5UQ6 - chain A; structure by X-ray diffraction, 1.18 A resolution.

# Chain A
Protein: Tartrate-resistant acid phosphatase type 5
Source organism: Sus scrofa
Notes: EC 3.1.3.2
UniProtKB: P09889 (PPA5_PIG); residues 1-313 here correspond to UniProt positions 28-340 (UniProt number = residue number + 27)
Chain sequence (313 residues; numbered 1 to 313; the number before each row is that of its first residue):
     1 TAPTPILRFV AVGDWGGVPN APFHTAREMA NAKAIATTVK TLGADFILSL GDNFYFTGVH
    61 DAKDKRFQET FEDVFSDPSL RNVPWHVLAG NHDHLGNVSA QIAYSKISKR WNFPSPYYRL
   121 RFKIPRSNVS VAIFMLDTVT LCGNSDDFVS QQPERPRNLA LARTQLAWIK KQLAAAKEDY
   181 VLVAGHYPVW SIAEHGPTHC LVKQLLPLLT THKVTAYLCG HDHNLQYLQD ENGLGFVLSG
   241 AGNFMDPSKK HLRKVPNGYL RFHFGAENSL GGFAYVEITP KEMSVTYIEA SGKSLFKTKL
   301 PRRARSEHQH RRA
Not modelled in the structure: 1-3, 305-313
Disulfide bonds: Cys142-Cys200
Glycans and other covalent adducts: N-acetylglucosamine (NAG) linked to Asn97
Bound ions: Fe ion site 1: Asp14, Asp52, Tyr55, His223 (together with hydroxide ion, phosphate ion); Fe ion site 2: Asp52, Asn91, His186, His221 (together with hydroxide ion, phosphate ion); Na+ near Asp77 (its only coordinating residue here)
Small-molecule neighbours: hydroxide ion (OH): Asp14, Asp52, Tyr55, Asn91, His186, His221, His223
Swiss-Prot annotation at these positions:
  - binding site (Fe cation): Asp14, Asp52, Tyr55, Asn91, His186, His221, His223
  - glycosylation (N-linked (GlcNAc...) asparagine): Asn97, Asn128

# Overview
Chain A binds hydroxide ion. N-acetylglucosamine is covalently linked to Asn97. Asp14, Asp52, Tyr55 and His223
coordinate Fe ion site 1. Asp52, Asn91, His186 and His221 coordinate Fe ion site 2. Curated annotation
(UniProt) lists 7 Fe cation-binding residues.
Chain A is Tartrate-resistant acid phosphatase type 5 (Sus scrofa); the structure, Pig purple acid phosphatase
complexed with phosphate in two coordination modes along with a bridging hydroxide ..., was determined by
X-ray diffraction together with 6MFI from the same study.
